3GSX - chains A and B of the 3 polymer chains in the assembly; structure by X-ray diffraction, 2.10 A resolution.

# Chain A
Name: HLA class I histocompatibility antigen, A-2 alpha chain
Source organism: Homo sapiens
UniProt: P01892 (1A02_HUMAN); residues 1-274 here correspond to UniProt positions 25-298 (UniProt number = residue number + 24)
Sequence (274 residues; numbered 1 to 274; the number before each row is that of its first residue):
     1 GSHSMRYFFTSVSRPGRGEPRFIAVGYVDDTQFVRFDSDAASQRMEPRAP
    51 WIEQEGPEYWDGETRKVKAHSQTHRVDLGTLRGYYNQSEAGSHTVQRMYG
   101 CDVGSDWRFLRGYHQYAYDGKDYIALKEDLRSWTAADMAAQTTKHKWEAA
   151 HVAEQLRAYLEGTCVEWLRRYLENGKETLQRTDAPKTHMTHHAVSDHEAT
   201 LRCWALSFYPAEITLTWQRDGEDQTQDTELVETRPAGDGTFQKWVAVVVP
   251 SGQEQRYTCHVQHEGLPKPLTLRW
Differences from the reference sequence: engineered mutation Val245 (Ala269 in P01892)
Disulfides: Cys101-Cys164, Cys203-Cys259

# Chain B
Name: Beta-2-microglobulin
Source organism: Homo sapiens
UniProt: P61769 (B2MG_HUMAN); residues 1-99 here correspond to UniProt positions 21-119 (UniProt number = residue number + 20)
Sequence (100 residues; each row starts with the number of its first residue; numbering starts at 0):
     0 MIQRTPKIQVYSRHPAENGKSNFLNCYVSGFHPSDIEVDLLKNGERIEKV
    50 EHSDLSFSKDWSFYLLYYTEFTPTEKDEYACRVNHVTLSQPKIVKWDRDM
Differences from the reference sequence: initiating methionine (0)
Curated features (UniProtKB/Swiss-Prot):
  - modified residue: Gln2 (Pyrrolidone carboxylic acid)
  - glycosylation: Ile1 (N-linked (Glc) (glycation) isoleucine), Lys19 (N-linked (Glc) (glycation) lysine), Lys41 (N-linked (Glc) (glycation) lysine), Lys48 (N-linked (Glc) (glycation) lysine), Lys58 (N-linked (Glc) (glycation) lysine), Lys91 (N-linked (Glc) (glycation) lysine), Lys94 (N-linked (Glc) (glycation) lysine)
Disulfides: Cys25-Cys80

# How chain A and chain B interact
Contacting residue pairs (51; chain A residue first):
  Phe8(A) - Ser55(B)
  Phe8(A) - Phe56(B)
  Phe9(A) - Phe56(B)
  Thr10(A) - Phe56(B)
  Thr10(A) - Phe62(B)
  Val12(A) - Ser33(B)
  Ile23(A) - Leu54(B)
  Val25(A) - Asp53(B)
  Val25(A) - Ser55(B)
  Tyr27(A) - Tyr63(B)
  Gln32(A) - Asp53(B)  hydrogen bond
  Arg35(A) - Asp53(B)  salt bridge
  His93(A) - Met0(B)
  Gln96(A) - His31(B)  hydrogen bond
  Gln96(A) - Phe56(B)
  Gln96(A) - Trp60(B)  hydrogen bond (side chain-backbone)
  Gln96(A) - Phe62(B)
  Arg97(A) - Phe56(B)
  Gln115(A) - Trp60(B)
  Tyr116(A) - Trp60(B)
  Ala117(A) - Trp60(B)  hydrophobic
  Asp119(A) - Met0(B)
  Asp119(A) - Ile1(B)
  Asp119(A) - His31(B)
  Gly120(A) - Ile1(B)
  Gly120(A) - Arg3(B)  hydrogen bond (backbone-side chain)
  Gly120(A) - His31(B)
  Gly120(A) - Trp60(B)
  Lys121(A) - Ile1(B)
  Asp122(A) - Trp60(B)  hydrogen bond
  Thr190(A) - Met99(B)  hydrogen bond (side chain-backbone)
  His192(A) - Asp98(B)  hydrogen bond (side chain-backbone)
  His192(A) - Met99(B)  hydrogen bond (side chain-backbone)
  Arg202(A) - Met99(B)  hydrogen bond (side chain-backbone)
  Trp204(A) - Met99(B)  hydrogen bond (side chain-backbone)
  Val231(A) - Gln8(B)
  Glu232(A) - Gln8(B)  hydrogen bond (backbone-side chain)
  Glu232(A) - Tyr26(B)  hydrogen bond
  Glu232(A) - Ser28(B)  hydrogen bond
  Arg234(A) - Gln8(B)  hydrogen bond
  Arg234(A) - Tyr10(B)
  Pro235(A) - Tyr10(B)  hydrogen bond (backbone-side chain)
  Pro235(A) - Tyr26(B)
  Ala236(A) - Arg12(B)
  Ala236(A) - Asn24(B)  hydrogen bond (backbone-side chain)
  Gly237(A) - Arg12(B)
  Gly237(A) - Leu65(B)
  Gln242(A) - Tyr10(B)
  Gln242(A) - Ser11(B)
  Gln242(A) - Arg12(B)  hydrogen bond (side chain-backbone)
  Trp244(A) - Met99(B)  hydrophobic
Interface residues without a listed pair, chain A (37 interface residues in all): Arg48, Ser92, Thr94, Met98, Thr233, Asp238
Interface residues without a listed pair, chain B (26 interface residues in all): Lys6, His13, Lys58, Asp59

# In short
Chain A and chain B form an interface of 37 and 26 residues respectively; the contacts include 17 hydrogen
bonds and 1 salt bridge. Among the polar pairs are Arg35(A)-Asp53(B), Gln32(A)-Asp53(B) and Gln96(A)-His31(B).
Chain A is HLA class I histocompatibility antigen, A-2 alpha chain and chain B is Beta-2-microglobulin, both
from Homo sapiens; the structure, Crystal structure of the binary complex between HLA-A2 and HCMV NLV-T8V
peptide variant, was determined by X-ray diffraction together with 3GSN, 3GSO, 3GSQ, 3GSR, 3GSU, 3GSV and 3GSW
from the same study.
